8WYI - chains e and g of the 8 polymer chains in the assembly; structure by electron microscopy, 3.90 A resolution.

== Chain e ==
Molecule: T-cell surface glycoprotein CD3 epsilon chain
Source organism: Homo sapiens
UniProtKB: P07766 (CD3E_HUMAN); numbering as in UniProt (aligned over 1-207)
Amino-acid sequence (207 residues; each row starts with the number of its first residue):
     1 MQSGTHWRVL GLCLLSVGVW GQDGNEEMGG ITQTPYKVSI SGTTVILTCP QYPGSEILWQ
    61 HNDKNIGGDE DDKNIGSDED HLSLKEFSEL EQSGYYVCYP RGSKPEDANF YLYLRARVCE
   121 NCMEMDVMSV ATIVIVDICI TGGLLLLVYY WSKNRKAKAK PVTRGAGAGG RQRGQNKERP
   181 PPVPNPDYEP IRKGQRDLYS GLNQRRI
Disordered / not traced: 1-32, 154-207
Cystine bridges: C49-C98, C119-C122

== Chain g ==
Molecule: T-cell surface glycoprotein CD3 gamma chain
Source organism: Homo sapiens
UniProtKB: P09693 (CD3G_HUMAN); residues 1-182 here = UniProt positions 1-182
Amino-acid sequence (182 residues; each row starts with the number of its first residue):
     1 MEQGKGLAVL ILAIILLQGT LAQSIKGNHL VKVYDYQEDG SVLLTCDAEA KNITWFKDGK
    61 MIGFLTEDKK KWNLGSNAKD PRGMYQCKGS QNKSKPLQVY YRMCQNCIEL NAATISGFLF
   121 AEIVSIFVLA VGVYFIAGQD GVRQSRASDK QTLLPNDQLY QPLKDREDDQ YSHLQGNQLR
   181 RN
Disordered / not traced: 1-25, 140-182
Cystine bridges: C46-C87, C104-C107
Swiss-Prot annotation at these positions:
  - motif: L153, L154 (Di-leucine motif)
  - modified residue (Phosphoserine): S145, S148
  - glycosylation (N-linked (GlcNAc...) asparagine): N52, N92
  - mutagenesis: L153 (L153A: Abolishes lysosomal targeting; L153I: Diminished but persistent lysosomal targeting), L154 (L154A: Abolishes lysosomal targeting; L154A: Diminished but persistent lysosomal targeting; L154I: No effect), Y160 (Y160A: Abolishes lysosomal targeting), L163 (L163A: Abolishes lysosomal targeting)

== How chain e and chain g interact ==
Pairs across the interface - 7 pairs, chain e then chain g:
  D72(e) with D68(g)
  E89(e) with E38(g); D39(g)
  L90(e) with Y34(g)
  R115(e) with E38(g), salt bridge
  R117(e) with E38(g); D39(g)
Other interface residues (no listed pair), chain e (6 interface residues in all): D71

== Overview ==
6 residues of chain e and 4 residues of chain g are in contact, with 1 salt bridge. Its one salt-bridged
contact is R115(e)-E38(g). From UniProt: 4 mutagenesis sites on chain g.
Here chain e is T-cell surface glycoprotein CD3 epsilon chain and chain g is T-cell surface glycoprotein CD3
gamma chain, both from Homo sapiens. Entry 8WYI (T cell receptor delta 2 gamma 9 with TCRD TM domain chimera
of TRAC) was determined by electron microscopy together with 8JBV, 8JC0, 8JCB, 8WXE, 8WY0 and 8YC0 from the
same study.
